Entry 6A5R (electron microscopy, 8.70 A resolution (very low resolution: no residue pairs are listed; an interface is given only as per-side residue counts)); this record covers chains B and T of the 23 polymer chains in the assembly.

== Chain B ==
Protein: DNA-directed RNA polymerase subunit beta
Source organism: Komagataella phaffii (strain GS115 / ATCC 20864)
Notes: EC 2.7.7.6
UniProt: C4QZQ7 (C4QZQ7_KOMPG); numbering as in UniProt (aligned over 1-1227)
Chain sequence (1227 residues; each row starts with the number of its first residue):
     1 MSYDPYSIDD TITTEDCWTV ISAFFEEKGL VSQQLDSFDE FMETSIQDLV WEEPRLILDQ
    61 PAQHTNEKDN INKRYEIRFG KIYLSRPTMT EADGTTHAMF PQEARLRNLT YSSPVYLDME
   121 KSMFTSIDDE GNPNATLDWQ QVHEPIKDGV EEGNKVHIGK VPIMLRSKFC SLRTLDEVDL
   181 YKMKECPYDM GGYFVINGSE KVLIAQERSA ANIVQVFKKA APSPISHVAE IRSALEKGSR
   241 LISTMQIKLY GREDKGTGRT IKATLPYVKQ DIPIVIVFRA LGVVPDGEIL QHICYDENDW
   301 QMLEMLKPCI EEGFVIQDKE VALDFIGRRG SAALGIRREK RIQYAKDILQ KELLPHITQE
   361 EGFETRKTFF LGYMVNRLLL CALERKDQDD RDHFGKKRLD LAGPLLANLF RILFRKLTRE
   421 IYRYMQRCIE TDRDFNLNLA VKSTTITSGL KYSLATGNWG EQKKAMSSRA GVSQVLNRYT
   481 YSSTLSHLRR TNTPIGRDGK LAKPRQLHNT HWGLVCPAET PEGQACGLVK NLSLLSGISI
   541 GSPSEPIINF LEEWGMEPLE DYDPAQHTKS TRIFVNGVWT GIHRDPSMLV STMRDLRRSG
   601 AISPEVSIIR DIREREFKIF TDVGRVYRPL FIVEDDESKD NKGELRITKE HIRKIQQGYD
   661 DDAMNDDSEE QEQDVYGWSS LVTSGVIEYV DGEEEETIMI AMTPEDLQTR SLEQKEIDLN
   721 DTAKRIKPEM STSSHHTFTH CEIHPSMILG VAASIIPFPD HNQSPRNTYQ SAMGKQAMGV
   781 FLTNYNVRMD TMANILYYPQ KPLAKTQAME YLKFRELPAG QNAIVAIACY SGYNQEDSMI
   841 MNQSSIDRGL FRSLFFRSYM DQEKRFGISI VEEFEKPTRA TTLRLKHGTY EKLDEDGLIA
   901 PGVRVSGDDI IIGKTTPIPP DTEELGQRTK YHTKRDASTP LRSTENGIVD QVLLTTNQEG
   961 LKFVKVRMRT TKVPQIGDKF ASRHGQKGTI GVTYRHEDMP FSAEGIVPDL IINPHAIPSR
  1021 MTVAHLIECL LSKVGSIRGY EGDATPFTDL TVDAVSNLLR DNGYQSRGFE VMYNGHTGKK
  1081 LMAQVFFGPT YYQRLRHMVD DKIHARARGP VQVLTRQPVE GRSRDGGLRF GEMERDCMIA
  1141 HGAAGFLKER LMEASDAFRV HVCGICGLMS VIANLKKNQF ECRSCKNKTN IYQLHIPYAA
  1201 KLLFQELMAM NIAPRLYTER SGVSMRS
Not modelled in the structure: 1-8, 129-152, 663-674, 712-718, 921-930, 1223-1227
Metal / ion sites: Zn2+: Cys1163, Cys1166, Cys1182

== Chain T ==
Molecule: 198-nt DNA strand
Sequence (198 nucleotides; row label = number of the first residue in the row; numbers below 1 keep their minus sign (DA-72 is residue -72)):
   -72 ATCAGAATCC CGGTGCCGAG GCCGCTCAAT TGGTCGTAGA CAGCTCTAGC ACCGCTTAAA
   -12 CGCACGTACG CGCTGTCCCC CGCGTTTTAA CCGCCAAGGG GATTACACCC AAGACACCAG
    48 GCACGAGACA GAAAAAAACA ACGAAAACGG CCACCACCCA AACACACCAA ACACAAGAGC
   108 TAATTGACTG ACGTAAGC
Not modelled in the structure: 64-125

== How chain B and chain T interact ==
At this resolution (9 A) residue pairs are not listed: 27 residues of chain B and 15 of chain T lie at the interface.

== Overview ==
Chain B and chain T form an interface of 27 and 15 residues respectively. The Zn2+ site is built by
Cys1163(B), Cys1166(B) and Cys1182(B).
Here chain B is DNA-directed RNA polymerase subunit beta (Komagataella phaffii (strain GS115 / ATCC 20864))
and chain T is a 198-nt DNA strand. Entry 6A5R (RNA polymerase II elongation complex stalled at SHL(-2) of the
nucleosome) was determined by electron microscopy together with 6A5L, 6A5O, 6A5P, 6A5T, 6A5U and 6INQ from the
same study.
